7WG6 - chains A and C of the 3 polymer chains in the assembly; structure by electron microscopy, 3.40 A resolution.

Chain A (and C):
Protein: Spike glycoprotein
Source organism: Severe acute respiratory syndrome coronavirus 2
Notes: chain C of this document is another copy of the same molecule, construct and numbering; everything in this record applies to it too
Reference sequence: P0DTC2 (SPIKE_SARS2); aligned to UniProt positions 14-1162 over residues 14-1162
Sequence (1148 residues; each row starts with the number of its first residue; note: 11 numbers in that range are skipped by the numbering (no residue carries them; nothing is unmodelled there); a row labelled like 245A-245J holds insertion residues (245A, then the next letters in order)):
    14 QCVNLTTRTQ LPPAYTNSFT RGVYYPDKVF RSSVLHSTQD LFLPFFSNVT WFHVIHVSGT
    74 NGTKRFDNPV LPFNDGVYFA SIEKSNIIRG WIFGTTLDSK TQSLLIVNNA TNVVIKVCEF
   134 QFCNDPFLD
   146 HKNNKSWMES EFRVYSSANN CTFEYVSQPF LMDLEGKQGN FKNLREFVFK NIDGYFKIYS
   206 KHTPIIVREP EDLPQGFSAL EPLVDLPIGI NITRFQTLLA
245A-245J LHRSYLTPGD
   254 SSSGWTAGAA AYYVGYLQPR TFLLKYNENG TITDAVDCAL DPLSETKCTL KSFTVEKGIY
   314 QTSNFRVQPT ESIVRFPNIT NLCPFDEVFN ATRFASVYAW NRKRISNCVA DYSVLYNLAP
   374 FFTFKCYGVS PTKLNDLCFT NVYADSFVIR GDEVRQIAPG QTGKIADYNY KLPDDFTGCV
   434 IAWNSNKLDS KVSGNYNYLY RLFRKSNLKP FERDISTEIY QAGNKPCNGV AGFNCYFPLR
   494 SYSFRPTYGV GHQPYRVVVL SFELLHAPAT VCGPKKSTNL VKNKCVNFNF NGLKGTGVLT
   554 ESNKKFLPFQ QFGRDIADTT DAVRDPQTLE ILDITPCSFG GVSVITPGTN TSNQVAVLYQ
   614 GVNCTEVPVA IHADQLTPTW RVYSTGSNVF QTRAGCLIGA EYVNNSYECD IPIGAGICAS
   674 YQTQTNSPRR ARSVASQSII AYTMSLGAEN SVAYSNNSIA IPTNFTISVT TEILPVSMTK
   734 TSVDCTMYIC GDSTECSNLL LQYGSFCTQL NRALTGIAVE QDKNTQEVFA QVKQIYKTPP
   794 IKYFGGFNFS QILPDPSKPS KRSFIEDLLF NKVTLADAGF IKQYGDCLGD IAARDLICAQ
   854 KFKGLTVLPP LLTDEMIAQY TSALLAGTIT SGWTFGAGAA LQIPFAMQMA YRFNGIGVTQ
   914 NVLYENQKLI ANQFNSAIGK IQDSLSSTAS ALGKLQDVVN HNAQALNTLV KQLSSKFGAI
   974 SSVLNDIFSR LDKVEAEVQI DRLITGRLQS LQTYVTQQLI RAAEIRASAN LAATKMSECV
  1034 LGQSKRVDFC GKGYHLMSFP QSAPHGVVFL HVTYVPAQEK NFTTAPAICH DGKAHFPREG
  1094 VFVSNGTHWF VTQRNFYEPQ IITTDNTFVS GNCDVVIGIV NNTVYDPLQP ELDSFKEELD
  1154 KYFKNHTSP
Not modelled in the structure: 69-76, 245A-245J, 677-688, 829-848 (chain C: 69-76, 245A-245J, 628-632, 677-688, 703, 829-848)
Differences from the reference sequence: variant Val67 (Ala in P0DTC2), Ile95 (Thr in P0DTC2), Asp142 (Gly in P0DTC2), Ile211 (Leu212 in P0DTC2), Asp339 (Gly in P0DTC2), Leu371 (Ser in P0DTC2), Pro373 (Ser in P0DTC2), Phe375 (Ser in P0DTC2), Lys440 (Asn in P0DTC2), Ser446 (Gly in P0DTC2), Asn477 (Ser in P0DTC2), Lys478 (Thr in P0DTC2), Ala484 (Glu in P0DTC2), Arg493 (Gln in P0DTC2), Ser496 (Gly in P0DTC2), Arg498 (Gln in P0DTC2), Tyr501 (Asn in P0DTC2), His505 (Tyr in P0DTC2), Lys547 (Thr in P0DTC2), Gly614 (Asp in P0DTC2), Tyr655 (His in P0DTC2), Tyr796 (Asp in P0DTC2), Lys856 (Asn in P0DTC2), His954 (Gln in P0DTC2), Lys969 (Asn in P0DTC2), Phe981 (Leu in P0DTC2); insertion (214-216)
Cystine bridges: Cys15-Cys136, Cys131-Cys166, Cys291-Cys301, Cys336-Cys361, Cys379-Cys432, Cys391-Cys525, Cys480-Cys488, Cys617-Cys649, Cys662-Cys671, Cys738-Cys760, Cys743-Cys749, Cys1032-Cys1043, Cys1082-Cys1126
Covalently attached groups: N-acetylglucosamine (NAG) linked to Asn17, Asn61, Asn148, Asn236, Asn331, Asn343, Asn603, Asn616, Asn657, Asn709, Asn717, Asn801, Asn1074, Asn1098, Asn1134
Swiss-Prot annotation at these positions:
  - region: Asn280 to Cys301 (Putative superantigen), Arg403 to Asp405 (Integrin-binding motif), Asn448 to Phe456 (Immunodominant HLA epitope recognized by the CD8+), Pro681 to Ala684 (Putative superantigen), Ser816 to Tyr837 (Fusion peptide 1), Lys835 to Phe855 (Fusion peptide 2)
  - site (Cleavage): Arg685, Ser686, Arg815, Ser816
  - glycosylation: Asn17 (N-linked (GlcNAc...) (complex) asparagine), Asn61 (N-linked (GlcNAc...) (hybrid) asparagine), Asn74 (N-linked (GlcNAc...) (complex) asparagine), Asn122 (N-linked (GlcNAc...) (hybrid) asparagine), Asn149 (N-linked (GlcNAc...) (complex) asparagine), Asn165 (N-linked (GlcNAc...) (complex) asparagine), Asn282 (N-linked (GlcNAc...) (complex) asparagine), Thr323 (O-linked (GalNAc) threonine), Ser325 (O-linked (HexNAc...) serine), Asn331 (N-linked (GlcNAc...) (complex) asparagine), Asn343 (N-linked (GlcNAc...) (complex) asparagine), Asn603 (N-linked (GlcNAc...) (hybrid) asparagine), Asn616 (N-linked (GlcNAc...) (complex) asparagine), Asn657 (N-linked (GlcNAc...) (complex) asparagine), Thr676 (O-linked (GlcNAc...) threonine), Thr678 (O-linked (GlcNAc...) threonine), Asn709 (N-linked (GlcNAc...) (high mannose) asparagine), Asn717 (N-linked (GlcNAc...) (hybrid) asparagine), Asn801 (N-linked (GlcNAc...) (hybrid) asparagine), Asn1074 (N-linked (GlcNAc...) (hybrid) asparagine) and 3 more in UniProt
From the paper describing this entry:
  - self-association interface (contacts with another copy of this molecule); pairs are residue here / residue on that copy: Gln755-Lys969, Tyr369, Gly413, Asp427, Phe486
  - post-translational modification sites: Asn709
  - conformationally variable residues (loop rearrangement, order/disorder transition): Pro209 to Glu216, Val620 to Ser640, Leu828 to Gln853, Leu849 to Leu858, Ser968 to Glu988

Interface between chain A and chain C:
Residue-residue contacts - 130 pairs, chain A then chain C:
  Asn317(A) - Asp737(C)  hydrogen bond
  Arg319(A) - Met740(C)
  Arg357(A) - Pro232(C)
  Gly381(A) - Arg983(C)
  Val382(A) - Arg983(C)
  Ser383(A) - Arg983(C)  hydrogen bond (backbone-backbone)
  Ser383(A) - Asp985(C)
  Lys386(A) - Phe981(C)
  Lys386(A) - Leu984(C)  hydrogen bond (side chain-backbone)
  Leu390(A) - Ser982(C)
  Leu390(A) - Arg983(C)
  Tyr396(A) - Pro232(C)
  Phe464(A) - Asp198(C)
  Phe464(A) - Gly199(C)
  Phe464(A) - Gly234(C)
  Glu465(A) - Gly234(C)
  Glu465(A) - Ile235(C)
  Arg466(A) - Thr167(C)
  Arg466(A) - Gly234(C)  hydrogen bond (backbone-backbone)
  Ile468(A) - Gln115(C)
  Ser469(A) - Lys113(C)
  Ser469(A) - Thr114(C)
  Glu471(A) - Lys113(C)  salt bridge
  Ala475(A) - Tyr369(C)
  Phe486(A) - Tyr369(C)
  Asn487(A) - Tyr369(C)  hydrogen bond
  Leu517(A) - Arg983(C)
  Leu518(A) - Asp979(C)
  His519(A) - Lys41(C)
  Lys547(A) - Asn978(C)  hydrogen bond (backbone-side chain)
  Gly548(A) - Asn978(C)
  Thr549(A) - Asp745(C)  hydrogen bond (backbone-side chain)
  Lys557(A) - Phe43(C)
  Lys558(A) - Phe43(C)
  Phe559(A) - Phe43(C)  hydrophobic
  Phe562(A) - Lys41(C)
  Phe562(A) - Pro227(C)  hydrophobic
  Gln563(A) - Lys41(C)
  Gln563(A) - Val42(C)  hydrogen bond (side chain-backbone)
  Gln563(A) - Phe43(C)
  Phe565(A) - Val42(C)
  Phe565(A) - Phe43(C)  hydrogen bond (backbone-backbone)
  Gly566(A) - Phe43(C)
  Arg567(A) - Val42(C)
  Arg567(A) - Phe43(C)  hydrogen bond (backbone-backbone)
  Ile569(A) - Lys964(C)
  Ile569(A) - Ser967(C)
  Ala570(A) - Lys856(C)
  Ala570(A) - Leu966(C)
  Ala570(A) - Ser967(C)  hydrogen bond (backbone-side chain)
  Asp571(A) - Ser967(C)
  Thr572(A) - Lys856(C)
  Pro589(A) - Phe855(C)  hydrophobic
  Phe592(A) - Met740(C)  hydrophobic
  Phe592(A) - Phe855(C)
  Ala647(A) - Pro862(C)  hydrophobic
  Ala668(A) - Pro863(C)  hydrogen bond (backbone-backbone)
  Ala668(A) - Leu864(C)
  Ala668(A) - Thr866(C)
  Gly669(A) - Leu864(C)  hydrogen bond (backbone-backbone)
  Met697(A) - Leu864(C)  hydrophobic
  Met697(A) - Leu865(C)  hydrophobic
  Met697(A) - Met869(C)  hydrophobic
  Leu699(A) - Met869(C)  hydrophobic
  Leu699(A) - Gln872(C)
  Leu699(A) - Tyr873(C)
  Ala701(A) - Gln787(C)
  Ala701(A) - Ile788(C)  hydrogen bond (backbone-backbone)
  Glu702(A) - Ile788(C)
  Glu702(A) - Lys790(C)  salt bridge
  Asn703(A) - Gln787(C)  hydrogen bond
  Asn703(A) - Ile788(C)  hydrogen bond (backbone-backbone)
  Asn703(A) - Tyr789(C)
  Asn703(A) - Lys790(C)
  Ser704(A) - Lys790(C)
  Val705(A) - Tyr789(C)  hydrophobic
  Val705(A) - Thr883(C)
  Val705(A) - Gln895(C)
  Ala706(A) - Gln895(C)
  Tyr707(A) - Pro792(C)  hydrophobic
  Tyr707(A) - Tyr796(C)
  Tyr707(A) - Phe797(C)  hydrophobic
  Tyr707(A) - Ile896(C)
  Tyr707(A) - Pro897(C)  hydrophobic
  Ser708(A) - Pro897(C)
  Asn709(A) - Pro897(C)
  Ser711(A) - Gln895(C)  hydrogen bond
  Ser711(A) - Pro897(C)
  Ile712(A) - Ile896(C)  hydrophobic
  Ala713(A) - Leu894(C)  hydrophobic
  Ala713(A) - Gln895(C)
  Pro715(A) - Leu894(C)
  Gln957(A) - Arg765(C)  hydrogen bond
  Gln965(A) - Ser758(C)
  Gln965(A) - Phe759(C)
  Gln965(A) - Gln762(C)
  Ser968(A) - Gln755(C)
  Ser968(A) - Gly757(C)
  Lys969(A) - Gln755(C)
  Phe970(A) - Gln755(C)  hydrogen bond (backbone-backbone)
  Arg995(A) - Val991(C)
  Gln1002(A) - Phe759(C)
  Gln1002(A) - Gln1002(C)  hydrogen bond
  Ile1013(A) - Ile1013(C)  hydrophobic
  Glu1017(A) - Glu773(C)
  Arg1039(A) - Glu1031(C)  salt bridge
  Arg1039(A) - Arg1039(C)
  Val1040(A) - Ser1030(C)
  Val1040(A) - Glu1031(C)
  Asp1041(A) - Ser1030(C)
  Lys1045(A) - Gly889(C)
  Gly1046(A) - Ala890(C)
  Pro1069(A) - Ala890(C)
  Glu1072(A) - Leu894(C)
  Thr1077(A) - Met900(C)
  Pro1079(A) - Tyr917(C)
  Phe1089(A) - Tyr917(C)  hydrophobic
  Pro1090(A) - Gln913(C)
  Gly1093(A) - Tyr904(C)  hydrogen bond (backbone-side chain)
  Val1094(A) - Tyr904(C)
  Arg1107(A) - Tyr904(C)
  Ser1123(A) - Asn914(C)  hydrogen bond
  Val1128(A) - Glu918(C)
  Val1129(A) - Tyr917(C)  hydrophobic
  Ile1130(A) - Gln920(C)
  Leu1145(A) - Leu1145(C)  hydrophobic
  Phe1156(A) - Leu1152(C)  hydrophobic
  Phe1156(A) - Phe1156(C)  hydrophobic
  His1159(A) - His1159(C)  hydrogen bond
  Thr1160(A) - His1159(C)
Also at the interface, not in a pair above, chain A (109 interface residues in all): Gln314, Arg355, Pro426, Phe456, Pro463, Gly545, Leu546, Asp568, Pro665, Ile666, Gly667, Ile670, Thr696, Gly700, Asn710, Thr1006, Thr1009, Tyr1047, Val1068, Asn1074, Ala1078, Phe1121
Also at the interface, not in a pair above, chain C (98 interface residues in all): Arg44, Val47, Phe168, Tyr200, Glu226, Ile233, Asn282, Pro384, Ser735, Tyr756, Gln784, Lys786, Trp886, Thr887, Gly891, Ala892, Ala893, Phe898, Asp994, Gln1005, Thr1009, Thr1027, Leu1034

In short:
Chain A and chain C form an interface of 109 and 98 residues respectively, with 23 hydrogen bonds and 3 salt
bridges. Among the polar pairs are Glu471(A)-Lys113(C), Glu702(A)-Lys790(C) and Arg1039(A)-Glu1031(C). The
paper reports a modification site at Asn709(A); conformational variability at Pro209(A), Val620(A) and
Leu828(A) among others.
Chain A and chain C are both Spike glycoprotein (Severe acute respiratory syndrome coronavirus 2); the
structure, Neutral Omicron Spike Trimer, was determined by electron microscopy together with 7WG7, 7WG8, 7WG9,
7WGB and 7WGC from the same study.
